PDB entry 8FS4 | electron microscopy, 2.94 A resolution | chains E and F of the 11 polymer chains in the assembly

[Chain E]
Molecule: Replication factor C subunit 5
Source organism: Saccharomyces cerevisiae
UniProtKB: P38251 (RFC5_YEAST); residue numbers follow UniProt; this construct covers 1-354
Chain sequence (354 residues; each row starts with the number of its first residue):
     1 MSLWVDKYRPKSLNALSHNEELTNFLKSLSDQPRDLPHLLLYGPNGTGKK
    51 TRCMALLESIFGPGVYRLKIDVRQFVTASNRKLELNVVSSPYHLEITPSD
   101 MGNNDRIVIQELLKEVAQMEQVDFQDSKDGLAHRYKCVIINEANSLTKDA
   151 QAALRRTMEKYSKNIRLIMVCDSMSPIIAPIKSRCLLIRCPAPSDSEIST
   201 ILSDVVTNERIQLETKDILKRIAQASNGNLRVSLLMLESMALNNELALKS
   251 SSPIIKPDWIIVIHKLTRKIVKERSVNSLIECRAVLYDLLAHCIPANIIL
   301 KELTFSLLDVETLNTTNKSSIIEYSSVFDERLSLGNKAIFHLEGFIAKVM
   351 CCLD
Unresolved in the structure: 1, 127-130
Residues lining bound ligands:
  - ADP (adenosine-5'-diphosphate): V5, D6, Y8, R9, P10, L16, S17, H18, P44, N45, G46, T47, G48, K49, K50, T51, R52, I201, L230, R231, L234
  - ATP-gamma-S (AGS; phosphothiophosphoric acid-adenylate ester): R155, E159, P180, R184
Curated features (UniProtKB/Swiss-Prot):
  - binding site (ATP): V5, S17, G43 to T51, R231

[Chain F]
Molecule: DNA damage checkpoint control protein MEC3
Source organism: Saccharomyces cerevisiae
UniProtKB: Q02574 (MEC3_YEAST); residue numbers follow UniProt; this construct covers 1-474
Chain sequence (474 residues; each row starts with the number of its first residue):
     1 MKLKLIVNGCEAPDDYKLLRTTINTVASLRKTAILRFNSERLTIISTPKS
    51 SLNSSNNGTILRGDTGQLWCTIPHDVFRLYTVISARELNTITMECNCDSL
   101 LSVFKRYDRVMNQGSSSNMTIKLQSMPEWNTNNGTLSGGTAGGVDTTSKP
   151 NPICALGITFEEIVHTSGPNDAIVMNGGVDEHNGLPTTVGTGNLLASNKV
   201 IMHSFKVPVKLLFRAQDTRIQEPMINYIQLMMYKLPPISGEFGSAFHGFI
   251 RRVERYSNVNHIHLMGVKKKEHGNEGDDVELKIIVNELDWHLEICWNGPL
   301 DSVIQRQEGLTDNPSQNQHIDTDGRQEEGSLPIIEADKPMSSLYTNTRDR
   351 EMEENIRYDEDLLRIEDSSIADTRGNIYTADTSGDTEFNDISVMVEKAEQ
   401 ESSSTHEVIIRCKDWKVCSKLYAAFEEVVLAISHDESCVFHCSLDRGSLE
   451 DSEDVEKPRERGQIIYYIARSKGL
Unresolved in the structure: 9-14, 51-53, 76, 85-88, 114-116, 125-151, 163-200, 269-277, 305-403, 446-459
Curated features (UniProtKB/Swiss-Prot):
  - modified residue: S452 (Phosphoserine)

[Chain E / chain F interface]
Pairs across the interface (29; chain E residue first):
  K69(E) with S55(F); N56(F); N57(F)
  D71(E) with N57(F), hydrogen bond
  S89(E) with N57(F), hydrogen bond; I60(F)
  S90(E) with I60(F)
  P91(E) with I60(F), hydrophobic
  L94(E) with L61(F), hydrophobic
  L112(E) with L61(F), hydrophobic
  E115(E) with L61(F)
  V116(E) with L61(F), hydrophobic
  M119(E) with L61(F); G63(F)
  E120(E) with R470(F), salt bridge
  Q121(E) with T59(F), hydrogen bond
  V122(E) with R470(F)
  D123(E) with K49(F); T65(F); Q67(F)
  F124(E) with Q67(F); P223(F), hydrophobic; S437(F); Y467(F), hydrophobic; A469(F), hydrophobic
  Q125(E) with N226(F); E436(F), hydrogen bond
  K136(E) with I60(F); L61(F)
Interface residues without a listed pair, chain E (18 interface residues in all): H133
Interface residues without a listed pair, chain F (20 interface residues in all): P48, R62, I468

[Overview]
Chain E and chain F form an interface of 18 and 20 residues respectively, with 4 hydrogen bonds and 1 salt
bridge. Among the polar pairs are E120(E)-R470(F), D71(E)-N57(F) and S89(E)-N57(F). Chain E binds ATP-gamma-S
and ADP.
Here chain E is Replication factor C subunit 5 and chain F is DNA damage checkpoint control protein MEC3, both
from Saccharomyces cerevisiae. Entry 8FS4 (Structure of S. cerevisiae Rad24-RFC loading the 9-1-1 clamp onto a
10-nt gapped DNA in step ...) was determined by electron microscopy, deposited together with 8FS3, 8FS5, 8FS6,
8FS7 and 8FS8.
